PDB entry 7VLK | electron microscopy, 2.27 A resolution | chains B and L of the 12 polymer chains in the assembly

# Chain B
Name: Translation initiation factor eIF-2B subunit alpha
Source organism: Homo sapiens
Reference sequence: Q14232 (EI2BA_HUMAN); numbering as in UniProt (aligned over 1-305)
Sequence (307 residues; row label = number of the first residue in the row; numbers below 1 keep their minus sign (Gly-1 is residue -1)):
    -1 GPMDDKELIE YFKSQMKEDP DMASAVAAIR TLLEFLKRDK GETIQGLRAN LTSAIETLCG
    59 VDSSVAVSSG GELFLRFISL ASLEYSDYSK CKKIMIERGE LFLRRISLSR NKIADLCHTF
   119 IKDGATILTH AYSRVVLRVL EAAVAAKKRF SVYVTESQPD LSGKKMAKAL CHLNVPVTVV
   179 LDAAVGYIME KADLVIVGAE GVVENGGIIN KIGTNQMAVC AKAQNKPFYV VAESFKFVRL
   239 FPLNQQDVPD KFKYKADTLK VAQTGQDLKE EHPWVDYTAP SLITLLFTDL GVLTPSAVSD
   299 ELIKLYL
Not modelled in the structure: 255-267
Sequence notes: expression tag (-1 to 0)
What the authors report for this chain:
  - mutagenesis - A47E: unchanged binding to eIF2(alphaP)

# Chain L
Name: Non-structural protein NS-S
Source organism: Sandfly fever sicilian virus
Reference sequence: P12792 (NSS_SFSV); residues 1-261 here correspond to UniProt positions 7-267 (UniProt number = residue number + 6)
Sequence (261 residues; row label = number of the first residue in the row):
     1 MNSQYMFDYP AINIDVRCHR LLSSVSYVAY NKFHTHDVST YEHCEIPLEK LRLGFGRRNS
    61 LADFYSLGEL PASWGPACYF SSVKPMMYTF QGMASDLSRF DLTSFSRKGL PNVLKALSWP
   121 LGIPDCEIFS ICSDRFVRGL QTRDQLMSYI LRMGDSHSLD ECIVQAHKKI LQEARRLGLS
   181 DEHYNGYDLF REIGSLVCLR LINAEPFDTA SSGEALDVRT VIRSYRASDP STGLTEYGNS
   241 LWTPIHSHVD ENDESSSDSD F
Not modelled in the structure: 104-110, 205-261

# Chain B / chain L interface
Pairs across the interface (40; chain B residue first):
  Gly-1(B) - Tyr79(L)
  Pro0(B) - Tyr79(L)
  Met1(B) - Phe80(L)
  Asp2(B) - Phe80(L)
  Asp3(B) - Arg57(L)  salt bridge
  Asp3(B) - Phe80(L)
  Phe33(B) - Tyr79(L)  hydrophobic
  Asp37(B) - Tyr79(L)  hydrogen bond (backbone-side chain)
  Glu40(B) - Arg138(L)
  Glu40(B) - Gly139(L)
  Thr41(B) - His43(L)  hydrogen bond
  Thr41(B) - Leu140(L)
  Ile42(B) - Phe7(L)  hydrophobic
  Gln43(B) - Phe7(L)
  Gln43(B) - Asp8(L)
  Gln43(B) - Thr40(L)
  Gln43(B) - His43(L)
  Gln43(B) - Glu45(L)  hydrogen bond
  Gln43(B) - Leu140(L)
  Gln43(B) - Arg143(L)
  Gly44(B) - His43(L)
  Arg46(B) - Asn2(L)
  Arg46(B) - Tyr5(L)  hydrogen bond (side chain-backbone)
  Arg46(B) - Phe7(L)
  Arg46(B) - Val38(L)
  Arg46(B) - Glu45(L)  salt bridge
  Ala47(B) - Ser73(L)
  Asn48(B) - Cys78(L)
  Asn48(B) - Tyr79(L)  hydrogen bond (side chain-backbone)
  Ser51(B) - Phe80(L)
  Glu70(B) - Asn2(L)  hydrogen bond (backbone-side chain)
  Leu73(B) - Asn2(L)
  Arg74(B) - Asn2(L)
  Arg74(B) - Phe33(L)
  Ser77(B) - Tyr5(L)
  Ser80(B) - Phe7(L)
  Leu81(B) - Tyr5(L)
  Leu81(B) - Asn31(L)
  Tyr304(B) - Asn2(L)  hydrogen bond
  Leu305(B) - Phe33(L)  hydrophobic
Interface residues without a listed pair, chain B (27 interface residues in all): Lys38, Gly39, Ala52
Interface residues without a listed pair, chain L (21 interface residues in all): Ser3, Ala77
From the paper, about this interface:
  - hot spots on chain B (mutagenesis) - A47E: abolished binding to Non-structural protein NS-S (chain L)

# Summary
27 residues of chain B face 21 of chain L across their interface; the contacts include 7 hydrogen bonds and 2
salt bridges. Polar contacts include Asp3(B)-Arg57(L), Arg46(B)-Glu45(L) and Asp37(B)-Tyr79(L). From the
paper: A47E of chain B abolishes binding to Non-structural protein NS-S (chain L); A47E of chain B leaves
binding to eIF2(alphaP) unchanged.
Chain B is Translation initiation factor eIF-2B subunit alpha (Homo sapiens) and chain L is Non-structural
protein NS-S (Sandfly fever sicilian virus); the structure, eIF2B-SFSV NSs C2-imposed, was determined by
electron microscopy, deposited together with 7F64, 7F66 and 7F67.
